2V1U - chains A and B of the 3 polymer chains in the assembly; structure by X-ray diffraction, 3.10 A resolution.

Chain A:
Name: Cell division control protein 6 homolog
Organism: Aeropyrum pernix
UniProtKB: Q9YEV6 (CDC6_AERPE); residues 13-399 here correspond to UniProt positions 9-395 (UniProt number = residue number - 4)
Chain sequence (387 residues; row label = number of the first residue in the row):
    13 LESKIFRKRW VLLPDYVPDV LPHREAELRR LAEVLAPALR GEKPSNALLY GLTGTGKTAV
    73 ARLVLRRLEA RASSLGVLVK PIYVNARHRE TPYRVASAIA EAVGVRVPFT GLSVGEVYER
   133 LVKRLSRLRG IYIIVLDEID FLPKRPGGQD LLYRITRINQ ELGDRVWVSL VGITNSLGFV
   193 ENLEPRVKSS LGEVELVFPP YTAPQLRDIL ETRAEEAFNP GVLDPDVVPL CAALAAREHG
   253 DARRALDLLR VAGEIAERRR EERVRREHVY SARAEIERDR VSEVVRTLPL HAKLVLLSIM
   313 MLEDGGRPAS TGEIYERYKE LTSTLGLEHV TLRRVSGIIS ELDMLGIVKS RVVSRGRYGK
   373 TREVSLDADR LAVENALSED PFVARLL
Unresolved in the structure: 175-179
Bound ions: Mg2+: Thr-70 (together with ADP)
Residues lining bound ligands: ADP (adenosine-5'-diphosphate): Pro-26, Tyr-28, Pro-30, Leu-33, Pro-34, Arg-36, Leu-64, Thr-65, Gly-66, Thr-67, Gly-68, Lys-69, Thr-70, Ala-71, Asn-187, Tyr-213, Ile-221, Arg-225, Ala-254, Arg-255, Leu-258
Swiss-Prot annotation at these positions:
  - binding site (ATP): Thr-67 to Ala-71, Tyr-213, Arg-225

Chain B:
Molecule: 22-nt DNA strand
Sequence (22 nucleotides; numbered 1 to 22; the number before each row is that of its first residue):
     1 TCTCCACAGG AAACGGAGGG GT

Interface between chain A and chain B:
Contacting residue pairs (27; chain A residue first):
  Phe-121(A) / DG18(B)  phosphate contact
  Phe-121(A) / DG19(B)  phosphate contact
  Thr-122(A) / DG18(B)  hydrogen bond to the base
  Thr-122(A) / DG19(B)  sugar contact
  Gly-123(A) / DG19(B)  hydrogen bond to the base
  Gly-123(A) / DG20(B)  sugar contact
  Arg-132(A) / DG21(B)  salt bridge to the phosphate
  Thr-323(A) / DC7(B)  hydrogen bond to the phosphate
  Thr-323(A) / DA8(B)  hydrogen bond to the phosphate
  Gly-324(A) / DC7(B)  hydrogen bond to the phosphate
  Arg-345(A) / DG9(B)  hydrogen bond to the base
  Arg-345(A) / DG10(B)  hydrogen bond to the base
  Arg-345(A) / DA11(B)  base contact
  Ser-348(A) / DA8(B)  hydrogen bond to the phosphate
  Gly-368(A) / DC5(B)  base contact
  Arg-369(A) / DT3(B)  hydrogen bond to the base
  Arg-369(A) / DC4(B)  hydrogen bond to the phosphate
  Arg-369(A) / DC5(B)  salt bridge to the phosphate
  Tyr-370(A) / DA6(B)  sugar contact
  Gly-371(A) / DC5(B)  hydrogen bond to the base
  Gly-371(A) / DA6(B)  sugar contact
  Lys-372(A) / DA6(B)  hydrogen bond to the sugar
  Lys-372(A) / DC7(B)  sugar contact
  Thr-373(A) / DA6(B)  hydrogen bond to the phosphate
  Thr-373(A) / DC7(B)  hydrogen bond to the phosphate
  Arg-374(A) / DA8(B)  salt bridge to the phosphate
  Arg-374(A) / DG9(B)  salt bridge to the phosphate
Also at the interface, not in a pair above, chain A (20 interface residues in all): Arg-118, Glu-128, Ser-322, Glu-325, Ser-352

Overview:
Chain A and chain B form an interface of 20 and 13 residues respectively, with 14 hydrogen bonds and 4 salt
bridges. Among the polar pairs are Thr-122(A)/DG18(B), Gly-123(A)/DG19(B) and Arg-345(A)/DG9(B). Bound to
chain A: ADP.
Here chain A is Cell division control protein 6 homolog (Aeropyrum pernix) and chain B is a 22-nt DNA strand.
Entry 2V1U (Structure of the aeropyrum pernix ORC1 protein in complex with DNA) was determined by X-ray
diffraction.
